6UXI - chains A and B; structure by X-ray diffraction, 2.10 A resolution.

Chain A (and B):
Name: Serine hydroxymethyltransferase
Source organism: Glycine max
Notes: EC 2.1.2.1; chain B of this document is another copy of the same molecule, construct and numbering; everything in this record applies to it too
UniProtKB: K4FZF8 (K4FZF8_SOYBN); numbering as in UniProt (aligned over 1-471)
Chain sequence (473 residues; each row starts with the number of its first residue; numbers below 1 keep their minus sign (Ser-1 is residue -1)):
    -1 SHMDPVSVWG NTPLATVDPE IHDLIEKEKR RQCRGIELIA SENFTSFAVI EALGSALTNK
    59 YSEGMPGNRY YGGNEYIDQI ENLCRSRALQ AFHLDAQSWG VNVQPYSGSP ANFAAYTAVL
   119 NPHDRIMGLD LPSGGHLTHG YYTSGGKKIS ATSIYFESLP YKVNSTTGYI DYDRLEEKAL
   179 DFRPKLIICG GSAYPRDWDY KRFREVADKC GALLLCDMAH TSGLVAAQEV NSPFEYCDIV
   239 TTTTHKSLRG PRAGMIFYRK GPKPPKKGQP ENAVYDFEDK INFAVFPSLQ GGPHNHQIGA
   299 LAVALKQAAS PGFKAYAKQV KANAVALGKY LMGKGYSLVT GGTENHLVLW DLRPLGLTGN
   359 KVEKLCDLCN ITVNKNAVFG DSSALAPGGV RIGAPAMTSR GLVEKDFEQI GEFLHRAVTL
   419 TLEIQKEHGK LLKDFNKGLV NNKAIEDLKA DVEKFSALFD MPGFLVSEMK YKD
Disordered / not traced: 264-268, 379-383, 471 (chain B: -1, 264-267, 379-383)
Construct notes: expression tag (-1 to 0)
Residues lining bound ligands:
  - N-pyridoxyl-glycine-5-monophosphate (PLG; N-glycine-[3-hydroxy-2-methyl-5-phosphonooxymethyl-pyridin-4-yl-methane]), molecule 1: Ser39, Ser105, Gly106, Ser107, Pro108, Asn110, His134, Thr136, Gly189, Ser190, Asp215, Ala217, His218, Thr241, His243, Lys244, Arg389
  - N-pyridoxyl-glycine-5-monophosphate (PLG), molecule 2: Tyr59, Glu61, Tyr69, Tyr104, Gly289, Gly290
From the paper describing this entry:
  - conformationally variable residues (side-chain flip): Tyr59, Thr241, Lys244
  - binding site for N-pyridoxyl-glycine-5-monophosphate: Ser39, His218, Arg389
  - mutagenesis - P130R/N358Y: decreased binding to folate
  - mutagenesis - P130R/N358Y: decreased catalytic activity

Chain A / chain B interface:
Pairs across the interface - 214 pairs, chain A then chain B:
  His0(A) - Ala313(B)
  Met1(A) - Ala313(B)
  Met1(A) - Tyr314(B)
  Met1(A) - Gln317(B)
  Asp2(A) - Gly310(B)
  Val4(A) - Ser397(B)
  Val4(A) - Arg398(B)
  Val4(A) - Asp458(B)
  Val4(A) - Met459(B)
  Val4(A) - Pro460(B)
  Trp7(A) - Phe42(B)
  Trp7(A) - Ser44(B)
  Trp7(A) - Arg247(B)
  Trp7(A) - Gln305(B)  hydrogen bond (backbone-side chain)
  Trp7(A) - Ser397(B)
  Trp7(A) - Pro460(B)  hydrophobic
  Gly8(A) - Ser44(B)
  Gly8(A) - Phe45(B)  hydrogen bond (backbone-backbone)
  Gly8(A) - Pro460(B)
  Gly8(A) - Gly461(B)  hydrogen bond (backbone-backbone)
  Asn9(A) - Phe45(B)
  Asn9(A) - Met459(B)  hydrogen bond (side chain-backbone)
  Asn9(A) - Pro460(B)
  Asn9(A) - Gly461(B)
  Asn9(A) - Phe462(B)  hydrogen bond (side chain-backbone)
  Thr10(A) - Phe45(B)
  Thr10(A) - Ala46(B)
  Pro11(A) - Phe45(B)  hydrophobic
  Pro11(A) - Glu49(B)
  Leu12(A) - Ala46(B)
  Leu12(A) - Glu49(B)  hydrogen bond (backbone-side chain)
  Leu12(A) - Ala50(B)
  Leu12(A) - Val301(B)  hydrophobic
  Val15(A) - Ala46(B)  hydrophobic
  Val15(A) - Lys304(B)
  Val15(A) - Gln305(B)
  Asp16(A) - Arg85(B)  salt bridge
  Asp16(A) - Val301(B)
  Asp16(A) - Lys304(B)
  Glu18(A) - Arg85(B)  salt bridge
  Ile19(A) - Arg85(B)
  Ile19(A) - Ala300(B)  hydrophobic
  Ile19(A) - Val301(B)  hydrophobic
  Leu22(A) - Gln77(B)
  Leu22(A) - Ile78(B)  hydrophobic
  Leu22(A) - Leu81(B)  hydrophobic
  Ile23(A) - Leu55(B)  hydrophobic
  Lys25(A) - Tyr74(B)
  Glu26(A) - Lys58(B)
  Glu26(A) - Tyr74(B)
  Lys27(A) - Ala54(B)
  Arg29(A) - Lys58(B)
  Arg29(A) - Gly71(B)  hydrogen bond (side chain-backbone)
  Arg29(A) - Tyr74(B)
  Gln30(A) - Ala54(B)  hydrogen bond (side chain-backbone)
  Gln30(A) - Asn57(B)  hydrogen bond
  Ser39(A) - Tyr59(B)
  Glu40(A) - Asn57(B)
  Glu40(A) - Lys58(B)  salt bridge
  Glu40(A) - Tyr59(B)  hydrogen bond (side chain-backbone)
  Asn41(A) - Asn57(B)
  Phe42(A) - Trp7(B)
  Phe42(A) - Asn57(B)
  Thr43(A) - Asn57(B)  hydrogen bond (backbone-side chain)
  Ser44(A) - Trp7(B)
  Ser44(A) - Gly8(B)
  Phe45(A) - Gly8(B)  hydrogen bond (backbone-backbone)
  Phe45(A) - Asn9(B)
  Phe45(A) - Thr10(B)
  Phe45(A) - Pro11(B)  hydrophobic
  Ala46(A) - Thr10(B)
  Ala46(A) - Leu12(B)  hydrophobic
  Ala46(A) - Val15(B)  hydrophobic
  Ile48(A) - Gly52(B)
  Ile48(A) - Ser53(B)
  Glu49(A) - Pro11(B)
  Glu49(A) - Leu12(B)  hydrogen bond (side chain-backbone)
  Leu51(A) - Leu51(B)
  Leu51(A) - Thr56(B)
  Leu51(A) - His294(B)
  Gly52(A) - Ile48(B)
  Gly52(A) - Gly52(B)
  Ser53(A) - Ile48(B)
  Ala54(A) - Gln30(B)  hydrogen bond (backbone-side chain)
  Leu55(A) - Ile23(B)  hydrophobic
  Thr56(A) - Thr43(B)
  Thr56(A) - Arg250(B)  hydrogen bond (backbone-side chain)
  Asn57(A) - Gln30(B)  hydrogen bond
  Asn57(A) - Glu40(B)
  Asn57(A) - Asn41(B)
  Asn57(A) - Phe42(B)
  Asn57(A) - Thr43(B)  hydrogen bond (side chain-backbone)
  Lys58(A) - Arg29(B)
  Lys58(A) - Glu35(B)  salt bridge
  Lys58(A) - Glu40(B)  salt bridge
  Lys58(A) - Arg250(B)  hydrogen bond (backbone-side chain)
  Tyr59(A) - Ser39(B)
  Tyr59(A) - Glu40(B)  hydrogen bond (backbone-side chain)
  Tyr59(A) - His243(B)  hydrogen bond
  Tyr59(A) - Lys244(B)  hydrogen bond
  Tyr59(A) - Arg250(B)
  Tyr68(A) - Glu361(B)
  Tyr68(A) - Lys373(B)  hydrogen bond (backbone-side chain)
  Tyr69(A) - Glu361(B)
  Tyr69(A) - Asn372(B)
  Gly70(A) - Asp365(B)
  Gly71(A) - Arg29(B)  hydrogen bond (backbone-side chain)
  Gly71(A) - Asp365(B)  hydrogen bond (backbone-side chain)
  Gly71(A) - Thr370(B)
  Tyr74(A) - Lys25(B)
  Tyr74(A) - Glu26(B)
  Tyr74(A) - Arg29(B)
  Gln77(A) - Leu22(B)
  Ile78(A) - Leu22(B)  hydrophobic
  Leu81(A) - Glu18(B)
  Leu81(A) - Ile19(B)  hydrophobic
  Leu81(A) - Leu22(B)  hydrophobic
  Arg85(A) - Asp16(B)  salt bridge
  Arg85(A) - Glu18(B)  salt bridge
  Arg85(A) - Ile19(B)
  Tyr104(A) - Tyr104(B)  hydrophobic
  Tyr104(A) - Ser105(B)
  Tyr104(A) - Pro108(B)  hydrophobic
  Tyr104(A) - His292(B)
  Ser105(A) - Tyr104(B)
  Ser105(A) - His292(B)  hydrogen bond
  Ser107(A) - Leu287(B)
  Ser107(A) - Gln288(B)
  Ser107(A) - Gly289(B)  hydrogen bond (side chain-backbone)
  Pro108(A) - Tyr104(B)  hydrophobic
  Phe111(A) - Tyr153(B)  hydrophobic
  Thr115(A) - Tyr153(B)  hydrogen bond
  Pro120(A) - Ile152(B)
  Pro120(A) - Tyr153(B)  hydrophobic
  His121(A) - His121(B)  hydrogen bond
  Leu135(A) - Pro285(B)  hydrophobic
  Ile147(A) - Phe281(B)  hydrophobic
  Ile147(A) - Pro285(B)  hydrophobic
  Ile147(A) - Ser286(B)  hydrogen bond (backbone-side chain)
  Ser148(A) - Ser286(B)
  Ala149(A) - Ser286(B)  hydrogen bond (backbone-backbone)
  Ala149(A) - Leu287(B)  hydrophobic
  Ile152(A) - Pro120(B)
  Tyr153(A) - Phe111(B)  hydrophobic
  Tyr153(A) - Thr115(B)  hydrogen bond
  Tyr153(A) - Pro120(B)  hydrophobic
  Tyr153(A) - Tyr153(B)  hydrophobic
  Tyr153(A) - Phe154(B)
  Phe154(A) - Tyr153(B)
  His243(A) - Tyr59(B)  hydrogen bond
  Lys244(A) - Tyr59(B)  hydrogen bond
  Arg247(A) - Trp7(B)
  Arg250(A) - Thr56(B)  hydrogen bond (side chain-backbone)
  Arg250(A) - Asn57(B)
  Arg250(A) - Lys58(B)  hydrogen bond (side chain-backbone)
  Arg250(A) - Tyr59(B)
  Arg250(A) - Pro291(B)
  Arg250(A) - His292(B)
  Arg250(A) - His294(B)
  Phe281(A) - Ile147(B)  hydrophobic
  Pro285(A) - Leu135(B)  hydrophobic
  Pro285(A) - Ile147(B)  hydrophobic
  Ser286(A) - Ile147(B)  hydrogen bond (side chain-backbone)
  Ser286(A) - Ser148(B)
  Ser286(A) - Ala149(B)  hydrogen bond (backbone-backbone)
  Leu287(A) - Ser107(B)
  Leu287(A) - Ala149(B)  hydrophobic
  Gln288(A) - Ser107(B)
  Gly289(A) - Ser107(B)  hydrogen bond (backbone-side chain)
  Pro291(A) - Arg250(B)
  His292(A) - Tyr104(B)
  His292(A) - Ser105(B)  hydrogen bond
  His292(A) - Arg250(B)
  His292(A) - Gln295(B)
  His294(A) - Leu51(B)
  His294(A) - Arg250(B)
  Gln295(A) - His292(B)
  Gln295(A) - Gln295(B)  hydrogen bond
  Ala300(A) - Ile19(B)  hydrophobic
  Val301(A) - Leu12(B)  hydrophobic
  Val301(A) - Asp16(B)
  Val301(A) - Ile19(B)  hydrophobic
  Lys304(A) - Val15(B)
  Lys304(A) - Asp16(B)
  Gln305(A) - Trp7(B)  hydrogen bond (side chain-backbone)
  Gln305(A) - Val15(B)
  Gly310(A) - Asp2(B)
  Ala313(A) - His0(B)
  Ala313(A) - Met1(B)
  Tyr314(A) - Met1(B)  hydrophobic
  Gln317(A) - Met1(B)
  Glu361(A) - Tyr68(B)
  Glu361(A) - Tyr69(B)
  Asp365(A) - Gly70(B)
  Asp365(A) - Gly71(B)  hydrogen bond (side chain-backbone)
  Thr370(A) - Gly71(B)
  Asn372(A) - Tyr69(B)
  Lys373(A) - Tyr68(B)  hydrogen bond (side chain-backbone)
  Thr396(A) - Met1(B)
  Ser397(A) - Val4(B)
  Ser397(A) - Trp7(B)
  Arg398(A) - Val4(B)
  Gly399(A) - Met1(B)
  Asp458(A) - Val4(B)
  Met459(A) - Val4(B)
  Met459(A) - Asn9(B)  hydrogen bond (backbone-side chain)
  Pro460(A) - Val4(B)
  Pro460(A) - Trp7(B)  hydrophobic
  Pro460(A) - Gly8(B)
  Pro460(A) - Asn9(B)
  Gly461(A) - Gly8(B)  hydrogen bond (backbone-backbone)
  Gly461(A) - Asn9(B)
  Phe462(A) - Asn9(B)  hydrogen bond (backbone-side chain)
  Phe462(A) - Ala54(B)  hydrophobic
Interface residues without a listed pair, chain A (111 interface residues in all): Glu35, Ile37, Ala50, Glu61, Ile75, Lys145, Phe284, Gly297, Val371, Leu400, Leu463
Interface residues without a listed pair, chain B (110 interface residues in all): Pro17, Lys27, Ile75, His134, Phe284, Gly297, Ser308, Val371, Thr396, Gly399, Leu463

In short:
111 residues of chain A face 110 of chain B across their interface; the contacts include 46 hydrogen bonds and
7 salt bridges. Polar contacts include Asp16(A)-Arg85(B), Glu18(A)-Arg85(B) and Glu40(A)-Lys58(B). Chain A
binds N-pyridoxyl-glycine-5-monophosphate. The paper reports a binding site for
N-pyridoxyl-glycine-5-monophosphate at Ser39(A), His218(A) and Arg389(A); P130R/N358Y of chain A reduce
binding to folate.
Chain A and chain B are both Serine hydroxymethyltransferase (Glycine max); the structure, Structure of serine
hydroxymethyltransferase 8 from Glycine max cultivar Essex complexed with PLP-Glycine, was determined by X-ray
diffraction (same publication as 6UXH, 6UXJ, 6UXK and 6UXL).
